7BOF - chains A and O of the 12 polymer chains in the assembly; structure by electron microscopy, 2.92 A resolution.

[Chain A]
Molecule: 16S rRNA
Source organism: Escherichia coli (strain K12)
Sequence (1542 nucleotides; each row starts with the number of its first residue):
     1 AAAUUGAAGA GUUUGAUCAU GGCUCAGAUU GAACGCUGGC GGCAGGCCUA ACACAUGCAA
    61 GUCGAACGGU AACAGGAAGA AGCUUGCUUC UUUGCUGACG AGUGGCGGAC GGGUGAGUAA
   121 UGUCUGGGAA ACUGCCUGAU GGAGGGGGAU AACUACUGGA AACGGUAGCU AAUACCGCAU
   181 AACGUCGCAA GACCAAAGAG GGGGACCUUC GGGCCUCUUG CCAUCGGAUG UGCCCAGAUG
   241 GGAUUAGCUA GUAGGUGGGG UAACGGCUCA CCUAGGCGAC GAUCCCUAGC UGGUCUGAGA
   301 GGAUGACCAG CCACACUGGA ACUGAGACAC GGUCCAGACU CCUACGGGAG GCAGCAGUGG
   361 GGAAUAUUGC ACAAUGGGCG CAAGCCUGAU GCAGCCAUGC CGCGUGUAUG AAGAAGGCCU
   421 UCGGGUUGUA AAGUACUUUC AGCGGGGAGG AAGGGAGUAA AGUUAAUACC UUUGCUCAUU
   481 GACGUUACCC GCAGAAGAAG CACCGGCUAA CUCCGUGCCA GCAGCCXCGG UAAUACGGAG
   541 GGUGCAAGCG UUAAUCGGAA UUACUGGGCG UAAAGCGCAC GCAGGCGGUU UGUUAAGUCA
   601 GAUGUGAAAU CCCCGGGCUC AACCUGGGAA CUGCAUCUGA UACUGGCAAG CUUGAGUCUC
   661 GUAGAGGGGG GUAGAAUUCC AGGUGUAGCG GUGAAAUGCG UAGAGAUCUG GAGGAAUACC
   721 GGUGGCGAAG GCGGCCCCCU GGACGAAGAC UGACGCUCAG GUGCGAAAGC GUGGGGAGCA
   781 AACAGGAUUA GAUACCCUGG UAGUCCACGC CGUAAACGAU GUCGACUUGG AGGUUGUGCC
   841 CUUGAGGCGU GGCUUCCGGA GCUAACGCGU UAAGUCGACC GCCUGGGGAG UACGGCCGCA
   901 AGGUUAAAAC UCAAAUGAAU UGACGGGGGC CCGCACAAGC GGUGGAGCAU GUGGUUUAAU
   961 UCGAUGXAAC GCGAAGAACC UUACCUGGUC UUGACAUCCA CGGAAGUUUU CAGAGAUGAG
  1021 AAUGUGCCUU CGGGAACCGU GAGACAGGUG CUGCAUGGCU GUCGUCAGCU CGUGUUGUGA
  1081 AAUGUUGGGU UAAGUCCCGC AACGAGCGCA ACCCUUAUCC UUUGUUGCCA GCGGUCCGGC
  1141 CGGGAACUCA AAGGAGACUG CCAGUGAUAA ACUGGAGGAA GGUGGGGAUG ACGUCAAGUC
  1201 AUCAUGGCCC UUACGACCAG GGCUACACAC GUGCUACAAU GGCGCAUACA AAGAGAAGCG
  1261 ACCUCGCGAG AGCAAGCGGA CCUCAUAAAG UGCGUCGUAG UCCGGAUUGG AGUCUGCAAC
  1321 UCGACUCCAU GAAGUCGGAA UCGCUAGUAA UCGUGGAUCA GAAUGCCACG GUGAAUACGU
  1381 UCCCGGGCCU UGUACACACC GCCCGUXACA CCAUGGGAGU GGGUUGCAAA AGAAGUAGGU
  1441 AGCUUAACCU UCGGGAGGGC GCUUACCACU UUGUGAUUCA UGACUGGGGU GAAGUCGUAA
  1501 CAAGGUAACC GUAGGGGAAC CUGCGGUUGG AUCACCUCCU UA
Not modelled in the structure: 931-1386, 1401-1407, 1495-1501, 1541-1542
Modified residues: PSU (pseudouridine-5'-monophosphate) at position 516, G7M (N7-methyl-guanosine-5'-monophosphate) at position 527, 2MG (2N-methylguanosine-5'-monophosphate) at position 966, 5MC (5-methylcytidine-5'-monophosphate) at position 967, 2MG (2N-methylguanosine-5'-monophosphate) at position 1207, 4OC (4n,o2'-methylcytidine-5'-monophosphate) at position 1402, 5MC (5-methylcytidine-5'-monophosphate) at position 1407, UR3 (3-methyluridine-5'-monophoshate) at position 1498, 2MG (2N-methylguanosine-5'-monophosphate) at position 1516, MA6 (6N-dimethyladenosine-5'-monophoshate) at position 1518, MA6 (6N-dimethyladenosine-5'-monophoshate) at position 1519
Metal / ion sites: Mg2+ site 1 near U14 (its only coordinating residue here); Mg2+ site 2 near G21 (its only coordinating residue here); Mg2+ site 3: C48, G115; Mg2+ site 4 near A53 (its only coordinating residue here); Mg2+ site 5 near U56 (its only coordinating residue here); Mg2+ site 6: A59, U387; Mg2+ site 7 near A66 (its only coordinating residue here); Mg2+ site 8 near G100 (its only coordinating residue here); Mg2+ site 9: A109, G331; Mg2+ site 10 near G111 (its only coordinating residue here); Mg2+ site 11 near G113 (its only coordinating residue here); Mg2+ site 12: A116, G117, G289; 39 more Mg2+ sites not listed
From the paper describing this entry:
  - contacts within the chain: U921/A1534, A923/U1532, A1507/G1530 (pi stacking)

[Chain O]
Molecule: 30S ribosomal protein S15
Source organism: Escherichia coli (strain K12)
UniProt: P0ADZ4 (RS15_ECOLI); numbering as in UniProt (aligned over 1-89)
Sequence (89 residues; each row starts with the number of its first residue):
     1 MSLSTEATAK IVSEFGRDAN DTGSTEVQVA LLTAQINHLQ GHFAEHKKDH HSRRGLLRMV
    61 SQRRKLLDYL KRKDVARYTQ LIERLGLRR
Not modelled in the structure: 1

[Chain A / chain O interface]
Contacting residue pairs - 60 pairs, chain A then chain O:
  A579(A) / Arg-54(O)  hydrogen bond to the sugar
  G581(A) / Ser-61(O)  hydrogen bond to the phosphate
  G581(A) / Lys-65(O)  salt bridge to the phosphate
  G656(A) / Gly-23(O)  base contact
  G656(A) / Gln-28(O)  hydrogen bond to the sugar
  G656(A) / Gln-62(O)  hydrogen bond to the phosphate
  U657(A) / Thr-22(O)  hydrogen bond to the base
  U657(A) / Gly-23(O)  base contact
  U657(A) / Gln-28(O)  sugar contact
  U657(A) / Leu-31(O)  sugar contact
  C658(A) / Thr-8(O)  phosphate contact
  C658(A) / Thr-22(O)  hydrogen bond to the sugar
  C658(A) / Leu-31(O)  sugar contact
  U659(A) / Thr-8(O)  hydrogen bond to the phosphate
  C660(A) / Thr-5(O)  phosphate contact
  G666(A) / His-51(O)  sugar contact
  G667(A) / His-42(O)  base contact
  G667(A) / Asp-49(O)  hydrogen bond to the sugar
  G667(A) / His-51(O)  sugar contact
  G668(A) / His-46(O)  hydrogen bond to the sugar
  G668(A) / Lys-48(O)  sugar contact
  G668(A) / Asp-49(O)  sugar contact
  G669(A) / His-46(O)  sugar contact
  A728(A) / Arg-54(O)  salt bridge to the phosphate
  A729(A) / His-51(O)  base contact
  G730(A) / His-51(O)  hydrogen bond to the base
  C739(A) / His-42(O)  hydrogen bond to the sugar
  U740(A) / His-38(O)  salt bridge to the phosphate
  U740(A) / Leu-39(O)  phosphate contact
  U740(A) / His-42(O)  hydrogen bond to the sugar
  U740(A) / Ser-52(O)  sugar contact
  G741(A) / Ser-2(O)  phosphate contact
  G741(A) / Gln-35(O)  phosphate contact
  G741(A) / Ser-52(O)  sugar contact
  G741(A) / Gly-55(O)  sugar contact
  G742(A) / Arg-58(O)  hydrogen bond to the phosphate
  A743(A) / Arg-58(O)  salt bridge to the phosphate
  A749(A) / Asn-20(O)  sugar contact
  A749(A) / Thr-22(O)  base contact
  C750(A) / Arg-17(O)  hydrogen bond to the phosphate
  C750(A) / Asn-20(O)  sugar contact
  C750(A) / Asp-21(O)  hydrogen bond to the sugar
  C750(A) / Thr-22(O)  hydrogen bond to the sugar
  C750(A) / Gly-23(O)  hydrogen bond to the sugar
  C750(A) / Ser-24(O)  sugar contact
  U751(A) / Arg-17(O)  salt bridge to the phosphate
  U751(A) / Asp-21(O)  sugar contact
  U751(A) / Gly-23(O)  sugar contact
  U751(A) / Ser-24(O)  hydrogen bond to the sugar
  U751(A) / Thr-25(O)  sugar contact
  G752(A) / Tyr-69(O)  sugar contact
  A753(A) / Tyr-69(O)  hydrogen bond to the phosphate
  A753(A) / Lys-73(O)  salt bridge to the phosphate
  C754(A) / Leu-66(O)  sugar contact
  C754(A) / Tyr-69(O)  sugar contact
  C754(A) / Arg-72(O)  salt bridge to the phosphate
  G755(A) / Lys-65(O)  salt bridge to the phosphate
  C764(A) / His-50(O)  sugar contact
  C808(A) / Lys-48(O)  salt bridge to the phosphate
  G809(A) / Lys-48(O)  salt bridge to the phosphate
Interface residues without a listed pair, chain A (33 interface residues in all): C580, G727, C756, G765
Interface residues without a listed pair, chain O (34 interface residues in all): Leu-57, Met-59

[Summary]
The interface between chain A and chain O involves 33 residues on one side and 34 on the other, with 19
hydrogen bonds and 10 salt bridges. Polar pairs include U657(A)/Thr-22(O), G730(A)/His-51(O) and
A579(A)/Arg-54(O). C48(A) and G115(A) coordinate Mg2+ site 3. The paper reports contacts within the chain
involving U921(A), A1534(A) and A923(A) among others.
Chain A is 16S rRNA and chain O is 30S ribosomal protein S15, both from Escherichia coli (strain K12); the
structure, Bacterial 30S ribosomal subunit assembly complex state I (body domain), was determined by electron
microscopy, deposited together with 7AF3, 7AF5, 7AF8, 7AFA, 7AFD, 7AFH and 17 further entries.
